Entry 8DF1 (X-ray diffraction, 3.30 A resolution); this record covers chains H and L of the 3 polymer chains in the assembly.

# Chain H
Molecule: C59 Fab Heavy chain
From: Oryctolagus cuniculus
Notes: antibody fragment or engineered binder
Amino-acid sequence (223 residues; numbered 2 to 213 plus 11 insertion-coded residues; the number before each row is that of its first residue; a row labelled like 52A-52B holds insertion residues (52A, then the next letters in order)):
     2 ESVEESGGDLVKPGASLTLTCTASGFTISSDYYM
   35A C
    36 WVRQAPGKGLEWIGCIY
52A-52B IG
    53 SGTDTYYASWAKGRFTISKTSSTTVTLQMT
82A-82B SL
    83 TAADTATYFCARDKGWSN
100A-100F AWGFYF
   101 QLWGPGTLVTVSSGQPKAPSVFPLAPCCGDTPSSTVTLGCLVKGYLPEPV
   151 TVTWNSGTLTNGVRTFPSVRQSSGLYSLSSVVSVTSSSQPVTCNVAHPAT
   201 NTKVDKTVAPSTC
Cystine bridges: Cys22-Cys92, Cys35A-Cys50, Cys140-Cys193
Modified residues: Glu2 (pyroglutamic acid; PCA)

# Chain L
Molecule: C59 Fab Light chain
From: Oryctolagus cuniculus
Notes: antibody fragment or engineered binder
Amino-acid sequence (214 residues; numbered 1 to 210 plus 4 insertion-coded residues; the number before each row is that of its first residue; a row labelled like 95A-95C holds insertion residues (95A, then the next letters in order)):
     1 DPVLTQTPASVEVPVGGTVTINCQASQSIGKYLNWYQQKPGQPPKLLIYS
    51 SSSLASGVSSRFKGSGFGTQFTLTISGVQCADAATYYCQQGYSYV
95A-95C DLE
    96 NGFGGGTELEI
  106A L
   107 GDPVAPTVLIFPPAADQVATGTVTIVCVANKYFPDVTVTWEVDGTTQTTG
   157 IENSKTPQNSADCTYNLSSTLTLTSTQYNSHKEYTCKVTQGTTSVVQSFN
   207 RGDC
Cystine bridges: Cys23-Cys88, Cys80-Cys169, Cys133-Cys192

# Chain H / chain L interface
Residue-residue contacts (83):
  Tyr34(H) - Tyr94(L)  hydrophobic
  Gln39(H) - Gln38(L)  hydrogen bond
  Gln39(H) - Tyr87(L)  hydrogen bond
  Gly44(H) - Tyr87(L)
  Leu45(H) - Pro44(L)  hydrophobic
  Leu45(H) - Tyr87(L)  hydrophobic
  Leu45(H) - Asn96(L)  hydrogen bond (backbone-side chain)
  Leu45(H) - Phe98(L)  hydrophobic
  Glu46(H) - Asn96(L)
  Trp47(H) - Tyr94(L)
  Trp47(H) - Leu95B(L)  hydrophobic
  Trp47(H) - Glu95C(L)
  Trp47(H) - Asn96(L)  hydrogen bond (backbone-side chain)
  Cys50(H) - Tyr94(L)  hydrophobic
  Tyr58(H) - Tyr94(L)
  Tyr58(H) - Val95(L)  hydrophobic
  Ala60(H) - Leu95B(L)
  Ala60(H) - Glu95C(L)
  Ser61(H) - Leu95B(L)  hydrogen bond (backbone-backbone)
  Ser61(H) - Glu95C(L)
  Trp62(H) - Glu95C(L)
  Phe91(H) - Gln42(L)
  Phe91(H) - Pro43(L)  hydrophobic
  Asp95(H) - Tyr94(L)  hydrogen bond
  Trp98(H) - Tyr32(L)
  Trp98(H) - Gly91(L)
  Trp98(H) - Tyr92(L)
  Asn100(H) - Lys31(L)  hydrogen bond (backbone-side chain)
  Asn100(H) - Tyr32(L)  hydrogen bond (backbone-side chain)
  Ala100A(H) - Lys31(L)  hydrogen bond (backbone-side chain)
  Ala100A(H) - Ser50(L)  hydrogen bond (backbone-side chain)
  Trp100B(H) - Tyr49(L)  hydrophobic
  Trp100B(H) - Ser50(L)
  Trp100B(H) - Ser53(L)
  Gly100C(H) - Tyr32(L)
  Phe100D(H) - Asn34(L)  hydrogen bond (backbone-side chain)
  Phe100D(H) - Gly91(L)  hydrogen bond (backbone-backbone)
  Phe100D(H) - Tyr92(L)
  Phe100D(H) - Ser93(L)
  Phe100D(H) - Tyr94(L)
  Tyr100E(H) - Asn34(L)
  Tyr100E(H) - Tyr36(L)
  Tyr100E(H) - Leu46(L)  hydrophobic
  Tyr100E(H) - Tyr49(L)  hydrophobic
  Phe100F(H) - Tyr36(L)  hydrogen bond (backbone-side chain)
  Phe100F(H) - Leu46(L)
  Phe100F(H) - Gln89(L)
  Phe100F(H) - Tyr94(L)
  Phe100F(H) - Phe98(L)  hydrophobic
  Trp103(H) - Tyr36(L)
  Trp103(H) - Pro43(L)  hydrophobic
  Trp103(H) - Pro44(L)
  Gly104(H) - Pro43(L)
  Phe122(H) - Asp122(L)
  Phe122(H) - Gln123(L)
  Pro123(H) - Ala120(L)
  Leu124(H) - Phe117(L)  hydrophobic
  Leu124(H) - Val132(L)  hydrophobic
  Ala125(H) - Phe117(L)
  Ala125(H) - Pro118(L)
  Cys127(H) - Pro118(L)  hydrophobic
  Cys127(H) - Asp209(L)
  Cys127(H) - Cys210(L)  disulfide
  Cys128(H) - Asp209(L)
  Thr137(H) - Leu115(L)
  Thr137(H) - Phe117(L)
  Leu141(H) - Gln123(L)
  Lys143(H) - Thr130(L)
  Arg164(H) - Asn136(L)  hydrogen bond
  Arg164(H) - Asn172(L)
  Phe166(H) - Val134(L)  hydrophobic
  Phe166(H) - Ser160(L)
  Phe166(H) - Thr162(L)
  Phe166(H) - Asn172(L)
  Phe166(H) - Leu173(L)
  Phe166(H) - Ser174(L)
  Pro167(H) - Ser160(L)  hydrogen bond (backbone-side chain)
  Pro167(H) - Lys161(L)
  Val169(H) - Glu158(L)
  Val169(H) - Asn159(L)
  Val169(H) - Ser160(L)
  Gln171(H) - Glu158(L)  hydrogen bond
  Ser179(H) - Ser174(L)
Other interface residues (no listed pair), chain H (52 interface residues in all): Cys35A, Val37, Lys43, Tyr59, Ser99, Gln101, Pro105, Pro126, Leu138, Gly139, Thr165, Arg170, Val181, Thr212
Other interface residues (no listed pair), chain L (50 interface residues in all): Ser56, Gly97, Thr126, Thr176, Ser204, Phe205, Asn206
Disulfides between the chains: Cys127(H)-Cys210(L)

# Overview
Chain H and chain L form an interface of 52 and 50 residues respectively; the contacts include 1 disulfide
bond and 16 hydrogen bonds. Among the polar pairs are Gln39(H)-Gln38(L), Gln39(H)-Tyr87(L) and
Leu45(H)-Asn96(L).
Here chain H is C59 Fab Heavy chain and chain L is C59 Fab Light chain, both from Oryctolagus cuniculus. Entry
8DF1 (Chi3l1 bound by antibody C59) was determined by X-ray diffraction.
